PDB entry 7ZI4 | electron microscopy, 3.20 A resolution | chains N and Y of the 20 polymer chains in the assembly

== Chain N ==
Molecule: Histone H4
Source organism: Homo sapiens
UniProtKB: P62805 (H4_HUMAN); residues 0-102 here correspond to UniProt positions 1-103 (UniProt number = residue number + 1)
Sequence (103 residues; numbered 0 to 102; the number before each row is that of its first residue; numbering starts at 0):
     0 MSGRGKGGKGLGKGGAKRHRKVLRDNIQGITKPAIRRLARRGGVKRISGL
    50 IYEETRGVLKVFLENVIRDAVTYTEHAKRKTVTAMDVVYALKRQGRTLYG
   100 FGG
Not modelled in the structure: 0-23
UniProt features mapped onto this chain:
  - DNA-binding region: Lys16 to Lys20
  - modified residue: Ser1 (N-acetylserine), Arg3 (Asymmetric dimethylarginine), Lys5 (N6-(2-hydroxyisobutyryl)lysine), Lys8 (N6-(2-hydroxyisobutyryl)lysine), Lys12 (N6-(2-hydroxyisobutyryl)lysine), Lys16 (N6-(2-hydroxyisobutyryl)lysine), Lys20 (N6,N6,N6-trimethyllysine), Lys31 (N6-(2-hydroxyisobutyryl)lysine), Lys44 (N6-(2-hydroxyisobutyryl)lysine), Ser47 (Phosphoserine), Tyr51 (Phosphotyrosine), Lys59 (N6-(2-hydroxyisobutyryl)lysine), Lys77 (N6-(2-hydroxyisobutyryl)lysine), Lys79 (N6-(2-hydroxyisobutyryl)lysine), Thr80 (Phosphothreonine), Tyr88 (Phosphotyrosine), Lys91 (N6-(2-hydroxyisobutyryl)lysine)
  - cross-link (Glycyl lysine isopeptide (Lys-Gly)): Lys12 (interchain with G-Cter in SUMO2), Lys20 (interchain with G-Cter in SUMO2), Lys31 (interchain with G-Cter in SUMO2), Lys59 (interchain with G-Cter in SUMO2), Lys79 (interchain with G-Cter in SUMO2), Lys91 (interchain with G-Cter in SUMO2)

== Chain Y ==
Molecule: 158-nt DNA strand
Sequence (158 nucleotides; numbered -72 to 85; the number before each row is that of its first residue; numbers below 1 keep their minus sign (DA-72 is residue -72)):
   -72 ATCAATATCCCGAGTACATGCACAGGATGTATATATCTGACACGTGCCTG
   -22 GAGACTAGGGAGTAATCCCCTTGGCGGTTAAAACGCGGGGGACAGCGCGT
    28 ACGTGCGTTTAAGCGGTGCTAGAGCTGTCTACGACCAATTGAGCGGCCTC
    78 GGCACCGG

== Chain N / chain Y interface ==
Pairs across the interface (13; chain N residue first):
  Arg35(N) - DA8(Y)  salt bridge to the phosphate
  Lys44(N) - DA8(Y)  phosphate contact
  Arg45(N) - DT6(Y)  base contact
  Arg45(N) - DA7(Y)  hydrogen bond to the sugar
  Arg45(N) - DA8(Y)  phosphate contact
  Ile46(N) - DA7(Y)  sugar contact
  Ile46(N) - DA8(Y)  hydrogen bond to the phosphate
  Ser47(N) - DA7(Y)  hydrogen bond to the phosphate
  Gly48(N) - DA7(Y)  hydrogen bond to the phosphate
  Arg78(N) - DT27(Y)  phosphate contact
  Lys79(N) - DG26(Y)  salt bridge to the phosphate
  Lys79(N) - DT27(Y)  hydrogen bond to the phosphate
  Thr80(N) - DT27(Y)  phosphate contact
Also at the interface, not in a pair above, chain N (10 interface residues in all): Arg39

== Summary ==
Chain N and chain Y form an interface of 10 and 5 residues respectively, with 5 hydrogen bonds and 2 salt
bridges. Polar contacts include Arg45(N)-DA7(Y), Ile46(N)-DA8(Y) and Ser47(N)-DA7(Y). Curated annotation
(UniProt) lists a DNA-binding region on chain N.
Here chain N is Histone H4 (Homo sapiens) and chain Y is a 158-nt DNA strand. Entry 7ZI4 (Cryo-EM structure of
the human INO80 complex bound to a WT nucleosome) was determined by electron microscopy.
